PDB entry 3CI7 | X-ray diffraction, 1.40 A resolution | chains A and C of the 4 polymer chains in the assembly

[Chain A (and C)]
Name: bovine pancreatic trypsin inhibitor
Notes: chain C of this document is another copy of the same molecule, construct and numbering; everything in this record applies to it too
Chain sequence (58 residues; each row starts with the number of its first residue):
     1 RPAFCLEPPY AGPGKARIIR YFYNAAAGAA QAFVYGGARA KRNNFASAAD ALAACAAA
Cystine bridges: Cys5-Cys55
Reported in the primary citation:
  - conformationally variable residues (side-chain flip): Phe4, Arg20, Tyr21, Gln31

[Chain A / chain C interface]
Residue-residue contacts - 10 pairs, chain A then chain C:
  Pro8(A) - Ala56(C)  hydrophobic
  Pro9(A) - Ala49(C)  hydrophobic
  Pro9(A) - Leu52(C)
  Phe22(A) - Ala49(C)
  Asn24(A) - Ala48(C)
  Ala26(A) - Ala29(C)  hydrophobic
  Ala26(A) - Ala30(C)
  Gln31(A) - Tyr21(C)  hydrogen bond
  Gln31(A) - Ala48(C)
  Phe33(A) - Ala49(C)  hydrophobic
Other interface residues (no listed pair), chain A (8 interface residues in all): Ala32

[Overview]
Chain A and chain C form an interface of 8 and 7 residues respectively, with 1 hydrogen bond. The
hydrogen-bonded pair is Gln31(A)-Tyr21(C). From the paper: conformational variability at Phe4(A), Arg20(A) and
Tyr21(A) among others.
Chain A and chain C are both bovine pancreatic trypsin inhibitor; the structure, Crystal structure of a
simplified BPTI containing 20 alanines, was determined by X-ray diffraction together with 2ZJX from the same
study.
